Entry 5FOM (X-ray diffraction, 2.10 A resolution); this record covers chain A.

[Chain A]
Name: Leucyl-tRNA synthetase
Organism: Cryptosporidium muris
Notes: EC 6.1.1.4; fragment: editing domain
UniProtKB: B6AA20 (B6AA20_CRYMR); residues 254-541 here = UniProt positions 254-541
Sequence (291 residues; row label = number of the first residue in the row):
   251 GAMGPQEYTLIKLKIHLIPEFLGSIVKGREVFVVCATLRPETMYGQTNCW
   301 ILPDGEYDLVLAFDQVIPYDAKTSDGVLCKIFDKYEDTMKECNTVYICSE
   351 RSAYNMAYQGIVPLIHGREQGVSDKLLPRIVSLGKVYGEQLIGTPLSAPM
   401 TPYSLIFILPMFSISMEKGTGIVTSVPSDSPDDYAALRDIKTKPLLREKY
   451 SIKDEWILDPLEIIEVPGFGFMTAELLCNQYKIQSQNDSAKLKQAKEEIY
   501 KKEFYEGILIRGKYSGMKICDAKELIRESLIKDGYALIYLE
Disordered / not traced: 251-253, 316-329
Differences from the reference sequence: expression tag (251-253)
Ligand contacts: A2H (4-Chloro-3-aminomethyl-7-[ethoxy]-3H-benzo[C][1,2]oxaborol-1-ol modified adenosine): Gln256, Tyr258, Ala286, Thr287, Leu288, Arg289, Thr292, Ser413, Ile414, Ser415, Lys418, Gly419, Gly421, Val423, Thr424, Val426, Asp429, Ser430, Asp433, Lys496
What the authors report for this chain:
  - binding site for A2H: Tyr258, Thr287, Arg289, Thr292, Thr424, Val426, Asp429, Ser430, Asp433
  - conformationally variable residues (side-chain flip): Lys496, Tyr500
  - contacts within the chain: Asp432-Lys496 (salt bridge)

[Summary]
Bound to chain A: compound A2H. The paper reports a binding site for A2H at Tyr258, Thr287 and Arg289 among
others; conformational variability at Lys496 and Tyr500.
Chain A is Leucyl-tRNA synthetase (Cryptosporidium muris); the structure, Crystal structure of the
Cryptosporidium muris cytosolic leucyl-tRNA synthetase editing domain complex with the adduct AMP-AN6426, was
determined by X-ray diffraction, deposited together with 5FOL and 5FON.
